Entry 2BS6 (X-ray diffraction, 1.80 A resolution); this record covers chains A and B of the 3 polymer chains in the assembly.

[Chain A (and B)]
Molecule: Lectin
Organism: Ralstonia solanacearum
Notes: chain B of this document is another copy of the same molecule, construct and numbering; everything in this record applies to it too
UniProt: Q8XXK6 (Q8XXK6_RALSO); residues 1-90 here correspond to UniProt positions 2-91 (UniProt number = residue number + 1)
Sequence (90 residues; each row starts with the number of its first residue):
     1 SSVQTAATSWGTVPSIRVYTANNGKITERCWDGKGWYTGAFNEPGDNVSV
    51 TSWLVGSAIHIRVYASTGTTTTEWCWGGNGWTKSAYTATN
Unresolved in the structure: 90 (chain B: 89-90)
Sequence notes: conflict Thr67 (Ser68 in Q8XXK6), Ala88 (Ser89 in Q8XXK6); engineered mutation Gly77 (Asp78 in Q8XXK6), Ser84 (Gly85 in Q8XXK6)
Small-molecule neighbours:
  - alpha-L-fucopyranose (FUC), molecule 1: Pro14, Ile16, Trp31, Trp36
  - alpha-L-fucopyranose (FUC), molecule 2: Trp53, Arg62, Tyr64, Glu73, Cys75, Ser84

[Interface between chain A and chain B]
Pairs across the interface - 34 pairs, chain A then chain B:
  Asp46(A) with Ser2(B)
  Asn47(A) with Ser2(B); Val3(B); Gln4(B); Thr5(B), hydrogen bond (side chain-backbone)
  Ser49(A) with Thr5(B), hydrogen bond; Ala6(B)
  Val50(A) with Ala7(B)
  Thr51(A) with Thr8(B); Ser9(B), hydrogen bond
  Ser52(A) with Ser9(B), hydrogen bond (backbone-side chain)
  Trp53(A) with Ser9(B); Gly11(B); Pro14(B), hydrophobic
  Leu54(A) with Thr12(B)
  Tyr64(A) with Thr5(B); Ala7(B), hydrophobic; Ile16(B); Val18(B); Trp36(B)
  Ser66(A) with Val3(B); Thr5(B)
  Gly68(A) with Ser1(B); Ser2(B); Val3(B), hydrogen bond (backbone-backbone)
  Thr69(A) with Val3(B); Asn22(B)
  Thr71(A) with Val3(B)
  Glu73(A) with Trp36(B)
  Tyr86(A) with Val18(B); Arg29(B); Trp36(B)
  Thr87(A) with Arg29(B)
  Thr89(A) with Arg29(B), hydrogen bond (backbone-side chain)
Interface residues without a listed pair, chain A (20 interface residues in all): Val55, Arg62, Thr67

[Summary]
20 residues of chain A and 17 residues of chain B are in contact; the contacts include 6 hydrogen bonds. Polar
pairs include Asn47(A)-Thr5(B), Ser49(A)-Thr5(B) and Thr51(A)-Ser9(B). Chain A binds alpha-L-fucopyranose.
Both chains are Lectin (Ralstonia solanacearum). Entry 2BS6 (Lectin from ralstonia solanacearum complexed with
xyloglucan fragment) was determined by X-ray diffraction together with 2BT9 and 2BS5 from the same study.
